Entry 4CPM (X-ray diffraction, 2.75 A resolution); this record covers chains A and B.

# Chain A (and B)
Protein: Neuraminidase
Source organism: Influenza B virus (B/BRISBANE/60/2008)
Notes: EC 3.2.1.18; chain B of this document is another copy of the same molecule, construct and numbering; everything in this record applies to it too
UniProt: C0LT34 (C0LT34_9INFB); residues 0-465 here correspond to UniProt positions 1-466 (UniProt number = residue number + 1)
Chain sequence (466 residues; each row starts with the number of its first residue; numbering starts at 0):
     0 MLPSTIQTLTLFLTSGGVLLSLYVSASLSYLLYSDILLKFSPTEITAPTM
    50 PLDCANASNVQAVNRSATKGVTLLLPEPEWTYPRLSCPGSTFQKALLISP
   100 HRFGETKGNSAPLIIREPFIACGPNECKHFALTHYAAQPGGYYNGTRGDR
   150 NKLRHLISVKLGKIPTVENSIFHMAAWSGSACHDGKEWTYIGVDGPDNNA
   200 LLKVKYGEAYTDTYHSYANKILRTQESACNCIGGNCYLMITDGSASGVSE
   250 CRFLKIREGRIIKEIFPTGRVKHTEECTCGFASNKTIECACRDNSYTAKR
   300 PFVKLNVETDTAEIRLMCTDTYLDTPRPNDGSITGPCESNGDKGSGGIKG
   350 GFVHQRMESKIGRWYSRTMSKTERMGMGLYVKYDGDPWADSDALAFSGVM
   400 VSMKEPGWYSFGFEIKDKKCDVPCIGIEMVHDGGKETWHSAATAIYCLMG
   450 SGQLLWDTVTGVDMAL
Disordered / not traced: 0-75
Disulfides: Cys-86/Cys-419, Cys-121/Cys-126, Cys-181/Cys-228, Cys-230/Cys-235, Cys-276/Cys-290, Cys-278/Cys-288, Cys-317/Cys-336, Cys-423/Cys-446
Covalently attached groups: N-acetylglucosamine (NAG) linked to Asn-143, Asn-283
Metal / ion sites: Ca2+: Asp-292, Thr-296, Asp-323, Gly-343, Gly-345
Small-molecule neighbours: Oseltamivir carboxylate (G39; (3R,4R,5S)-4-(acetylamino)-5-amino-3-(pentan-3-yloxy)cyclohex-1-ene-1-carboxylic acid): Arg-115, Glu-116, Asp-148, Arg-149, Trp-176, Ser-177, Ile-220, Arg-222, Ala-244, Glu-274, Glu-275, Arg-291, Asn-293, Gly-346, Arg-373, Trp-407, Tyr-408
What the authors report for this chain:
  - mutagenesis - I220L: decreased binding to Oseltamivir carboxylate
  - mutagenesis - I220L (1.9-fold): decreased catalytic activity on MUNANA substrate
  - mutagenesis - I220L: unchanged growth in response to MDCK cells

# How chain A and chain B interact
Pairs across the interface (87; chain A residue first):
  Gly-107(A) / Asn-108(B)  hydrogen bond (backbone-side chain)
  Asn-108(A) / Asn-108(B)
  Ser-109(A) / Asn-108(B)  hydrogen bond (backbone-side chain)
  Ala-110(A) / Ser-109(B)
  Leu-112(A) / Phe-102(B)  hydrophobic
  His-133(A) / Arg-101(B)  hydrogen bond (backbone-side chain)
  Tyr-134(A) / Leu-96(B)  hydrogen bond (side chain-backbone)
  Tyr-134(A) / Ile-97(B)
  Tyr-134(A) / Ser-98(B)  hydrogen bond (side chain-backbone)
  Tyr-134(A) / Arg-101(B)  hydrogen bond (backbone-side chain)
  Tyr-134(A) / Phe-102(B)  hydrophobic
  Tyr-134(A) / Ile-163(B)
  Ala-135(A) / Arg-101(B)
  Ala-135(A) / Phe-102(B)  hydrophobic
  Ala-136(A) / Phe-102(B)
  Pro-138(A) / Lys-106(B)
  Pro-138(A) / Gly-107(B)
  Pro-138(A) / Asn-108(B)
  Gly-139(A) / Glu-104(B)
  Gly-139(A) / Lys-106(B)
  Gly-140(A) / Glu-104(B)  hydrogen bond (backbone-side chain)
  Gly-140(A) / Leu-465(B)
  Tyr-141(A) / Arg-101(B)
  Tyr-141(A) / Glu-104(B)
  Tyr-141(A) / Gly-460(B)
  Tyr-141(A) / Val-461(B)
  Tyr-141(A) / Asp-462(B)  hydrogen bond (side chain-backbone)
  Tyr-141(A) / Leu-465(B)
  Asn-150(A) / Trp-455(B)
  Lys-151(A) / Lys-93(B)  hydrogen bond (backbone-side chain)
  Lys-151(A) / Trp-455(B)
  Lys-151(A) / Asp-456(B)  salt bridge
  Leu-152(A) / Leu-96(B)  hydrophobic
  Leu-152(A) / Arg-101(B)
  Leu-152(A) / Val-458(B)
  Leu-152(A) / Gly-460(B)
  His-154(A) / Leu-95(B)
  His-154(A) / Leu-96(B)  hydrogen bond (side chain-backbone)
  Val-166(A) / Phe-102(B)  hydrophobic
  Val-166(A) / Ser-109(B)
  Val-166(A) / Ile-163(B)
  Glu-167(A) / Lys-162(B)
  Glu-167(A) / Thr-165(B)  hydrogen bond
  Glu-167(A) / Glu-167(B)
  Glu-167(A) / Asn-168(B)  hydrogen bond (backbone-side chain)
  Asn-168(A) / Lys-162(B)
  Ser-169(A) / Lys-162(B)
  Ile-170(A) / Lys-159(B)
  Ile-170(A) / Leu-160(B)
  Ile-170(A) / Gly-161(B)
  Phe-171(A) / Leu-95(B)
  Phe-171(A) / Gly-161(B)  hydrogen bond (backbone-backbone)
  Phe-171(A) / Ile-163(B)  hydrophobic
  His-172(A) / Leu-95(B)
  Met-173(A) / Ala-94(B)
  Met-173(A) / Leu-95(B)  hydrophobic
  Ala-174(A) / Ala-94(B)  hydrogen bond (backbone-backbone)
  Trp-176(A) / Trp-455(B)
  Glu-186(A) / Lys-417(B)  salt bridge
  Asp-193(A) / Lys-93(B)
  Asp-193(A) / Trp-455(B)
  Gly-194(A) / Trp-455(B)
  Pro-195(A) / Leu-454(B)
  Pro-195(A) / Trp-455(B)
  Asn-198(A) / Leu-454(B)
  Leu-200(A) / Gln-92(B)
  Leu-200(A) / Leu-454(B)  hydrophobic
  Lys-202(A) / Lys-93(B)  hydrogen bond (side chain-backbone)
  Lys-202(A) / Met-448(B)
  Tyr-205(A) / Lys-417(B)
  Glu-207(A) / Glu-125(B)
  Glu-207(A) / Cys-126(B)  hydrogen bond (side chain-backbone)
  Glu-207(A) / Ile-414(B)
  Ala-208(A) / Ile-414(B)  hydrophobic
  Tyr-209(A) / Ala-94(B)
  Tyr-209(A) / Leu-95(B)
  Tyr-209(A) / Val-421(B)
  Tyr-209(A) / Cys-446(B)  hydrophobic
  Tyr-209(A) / Met-448(B)  hydrophobic
  Thr-210(A) / Asp-416(B)
  Thr-212(A) / Met-448(B)
  Thr-212(A) / Gly-449(B)
  Thr-212(A) / Ser-450(B)
  His-214(A) / Ser-450(B)  hydrogen bond (side chain-backbone)
  Arg-259(A) / Cys-86(B)  hydrogen bond
  Arg-259(A) / Asp-416(B)  salt bridge
  Arg-259(A) / Cys-419(B)
Other interface residues (no listed pair), chain A (43 interface residues in all): Asp-211
Other interface residues (no listed pair), chain B (48 interface residues in all): Pro-87, His-100, Asn-124, Leu-447, Gly-451, Thr-459

# In short
43 residues of chain A face 48 of chain B across their interface, with 18 hydrogen bonds and 3 salt bridges.
Polar contacts include Lys-151(A)/Asp-456(B), Glu-186(A)/Lys-417(B) and Arg-259(A)/Asp-416(B). Chain A binds
Oseltamivir carboxylate. From the paper: I220L of chain A reduces binding to Oseltamivir carboxylate; I220L of
chain A reduces catalytic activity on MUNANA substrate.
Both chains are Neuraminidase (Influenza B virus (B/BRISBANE/60/2008)). Entry 4CPM (Structure of the
Neuraminidase from the B/Brisbane/60/2008 virus in complex with Oseltamivir) was determined by X-ray
diffraction together with 4CPL, 4CPN, 4CPO, 4CPY and 4CPZ from the same study.
